Entry 9NEC (electron microscopy, 3.20 A resolution); this record covers chains B and G of the 6 polymer chains in the assembly.

Chain B (and G):
Protein: Potassium voltage-gated channel protein Shaker
Source organism: Drosophila melanogaster
Notes: chain G of this document is another copy of the same molecule, construct and numbering; everything in this record applies to it too
UniProtKB: P08510 (KCNAS_DROME); the construct has insertions or renumbered stretches relative to UniProt, so the offset changes along the chain: 2-512 = UniProt 2-512; 514-656 = UniProt 513-655
Sequence (668 residues; row label = number of the first residue in the row):
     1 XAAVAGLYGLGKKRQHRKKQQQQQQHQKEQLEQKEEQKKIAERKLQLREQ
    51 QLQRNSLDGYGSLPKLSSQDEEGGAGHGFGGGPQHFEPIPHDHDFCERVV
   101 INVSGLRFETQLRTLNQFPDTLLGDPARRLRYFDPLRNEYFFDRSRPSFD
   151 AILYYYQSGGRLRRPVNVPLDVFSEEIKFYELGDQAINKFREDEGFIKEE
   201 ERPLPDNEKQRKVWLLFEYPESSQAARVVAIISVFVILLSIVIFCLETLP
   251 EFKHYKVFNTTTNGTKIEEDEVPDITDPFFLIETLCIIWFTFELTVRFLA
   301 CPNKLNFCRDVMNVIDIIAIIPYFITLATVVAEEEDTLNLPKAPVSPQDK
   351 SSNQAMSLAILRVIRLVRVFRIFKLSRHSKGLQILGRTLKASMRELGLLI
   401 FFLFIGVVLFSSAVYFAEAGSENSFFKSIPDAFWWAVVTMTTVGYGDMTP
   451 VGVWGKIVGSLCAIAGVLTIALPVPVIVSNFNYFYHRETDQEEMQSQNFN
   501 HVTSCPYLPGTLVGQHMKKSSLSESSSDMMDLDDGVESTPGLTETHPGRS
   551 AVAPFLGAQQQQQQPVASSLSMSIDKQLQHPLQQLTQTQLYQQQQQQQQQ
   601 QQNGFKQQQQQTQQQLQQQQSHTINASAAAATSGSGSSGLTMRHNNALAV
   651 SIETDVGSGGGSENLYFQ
Unresolved in the structure: 1-83, 92-95, 195-215, 253-276, 299-309, 328-356, 489-668 (chain G: 14-668)
Sequence notes: acetylation (1); engineered mutation Lys-12 (Glu in P08510), Lys-13 (Asp in P08510); insertion (513); expression tag (657-668)
Modified positions: ACE (acetyl group) at position 1
Bound ions: K+ site 1: Thr-442, Val-443 (shared with 2 residues of chain A; 2 residues of chain C; 2 residues of chain D); K+ site 2: Thr-442 (shared with 1 residue of chain A; 1 residue of chain C; 1 residue of chain D)
From the paper describing this entry:
  - post-translational modification sites: Ala-2

How chain B and chain G interact:
Pairs across the interface (4):
  Ile-470(B) / Ala-3(G)  hydrophobic
  Val-474(B) / Ala-3(G)
  Asn-482(B) / Tyr-8(G)  hydrogen bond
  His-486(B) / Lys-12(G)  hydrogen bond
Also at the interface, not in a pair above, chain B (7 interface residues in all): Thr-442, Val-467, Ala-471
Also at the interface, not in a pair above, chain G (4 interface residues in all): ACE_1
Interface features reported in the paper:
  - pairs named by the authors: Asn-482(B)/Tyr-8(G)

Summary:
Chain B and chain G form an interface of 7 and 4 residues respectively, with 2 hydrogen bonds. Polar contacts
include Asn-482(B)/Tyr-8(G) and His-486(B)/Lys-12(G). The authors report a contact between Asn-482(B) and
Tyr-8(G). Thr-442(B) and Val-443(B) coordinate K+ site 1. From the paper: a modification site at Ala-2(B).
Chain B and chain G are both Potassium voltage-gated channel protein Shaker (Drosophila melanogaster); the
structure, AcA-EI-shaker with free peptide conformation A, was determined by electron microscopy (same
publication as 9NED, 9NEG, 9NEI, 9NES and 9NEU).
